PDB entry 6IY6 | X-ray diffraction, 3.60 A resolution | chains D and F of the 6 polymer chains in the assembly

== Chain D ==
Molecule: Aminoacyl tRNA synthase complex-interacting multifunctional protein 2
Source organism: Homo sapiens
UniProtKB: Q13155 (AIMP2_HUMAN); residue numbers follow UniProt; this construct covers 115-320
Amino-acid sequence (215 residues; each row starts with the number of its first residue):
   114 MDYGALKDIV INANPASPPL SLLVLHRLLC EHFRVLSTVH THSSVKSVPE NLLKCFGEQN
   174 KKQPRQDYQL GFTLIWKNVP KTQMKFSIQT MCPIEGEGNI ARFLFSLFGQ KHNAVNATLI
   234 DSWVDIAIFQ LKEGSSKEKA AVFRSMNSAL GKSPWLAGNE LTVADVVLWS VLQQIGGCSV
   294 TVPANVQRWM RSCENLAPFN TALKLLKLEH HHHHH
Not modelled in the structure: 114-116, 171-179, 289-291, 321-328
Sequence notes: initiating methionine (114); expression tag (321-328)
Swiss-Prot annotation at these positions:
  - natural variant: Gly209 (G209S: In a lung cancer cell line)
  - mutagenesis: Glu163 to Asn164 (Reduced interaction with TP53, loss of TP53 activation and loss of proapoptotic activity), Gln172 to Asn173 (Reduced interaction with TP53, loss of TP53 activation and loss of proapoptotic activity), Arg215 (R215A: Nearly abolishes interaction with EPRS1), Asp238 (D238R: Nearly abolishes interaction with EPRS1)
What the authors report for this chain:
  - post-translational modification sites: Ser156 (citing earlier work)

== Chain F ==
Molecule: Bifunctional glutamate/proline--tRNA ligase
Source organism: Homo sapiens
Notes: EC 6.1.1.17, 6.1.1.15
UniProtKB: P07814 (SYEP_HUMAN); residue numbers follow UniProt; this construct covers 1-157
Amino-acid sequence (165 residues; numbered 1 to 165; the number before each row is that of its first residue):
     1 MATLSLTVNS GDPPLGALLA VEHVKDDVSI SVEEGKENIL HVSENVIFTD VNSILRYLAR
    61 VATTAGLYGS NLMEHTEIDH WLEFSATKLS SCDSFTSTIN ELNHCLSLRT YLVGNSLSLA
   121 DLCVWATLKG NAAWQEQLKQ KKAPVHVKRW FGFLEAQLEH HHHHH
Not modelled in the structure: 1-2, 160-165
Sequence notes: expression tag (158-165)

== Interface between chain D and chain F ==
Residue-residue contacts - 42 pairs, chain D then chain F:
  Lys194(D) - Glu83(F)  salt bridge
  Lys194(D) - Thr87(F)  hydrogen bond
  Phe199(D) - Met73(F)  hydrophobic
  Thr203(D) - Met73(F)
  Thr203(D) - Glu77(F)
  Met204(D) - Met73(F)
  Met204(D) - Thr76(F)
  Met204(D) - Glu77(F)
  Met204(D) - Arg109(F)
  Cys205(D) - Glu77(F)  hydrogen bond (backbone-side chain)
  Cys205(D) - Arg109(F)  hydrogen bond
  Pro206(D) - His80(F)
  Ile207(D) - Thr76(F)
  Glu208(D) - His80(F)  hydrogen bond (backbone-side chain)
  Glu208(D) - Glu83(F)
  Glu208(D) - Lys88(F)  salt bridge
  Glu208(D) - Glu101(F)
  Gly209(D) - Glu83(F)
  Asn212(D) - Asp79(F)
  Asn212(D) - His80(F)
  Asn212(D) - Glu83(F)  hydrogen bond
  Arg215(D) - Arg56(F)
  Arg215(D) - Asp79(F)
  Phe216(D) - Leu72(F)
  Phe216(D) - Thr76(F)
  Ser219(D) - Leu72(F)
  Ala227(D) - Tyr57(F)
  Ala227(D) - Arg60(F)
  Val228(D) - Val46(F)  hydrophobic
  Val228(D) - Tyr57(F)  hydrophobic
  Ala230(D) - Arg60(F)
  Thr231(D) - Phe48(F)
  Thr231(D) - Ser53(F)
  Thr231(D) - Tyr57(F)
  Thr231(D) - Arg60(F)  hydrogen bond
  Asp234(D) - Arg56(F)  salt bridge
  Asp234(D) - Arg60(F)  salt bridge
  Asp234(D) - Tyr68(F)
  Ser235(D) - Ser53(F)  hydrogen bond
  Asp238(D) - Asp50(F)
  Asp238(D) - Arg56(F)  salt bridge
  Phe242(D) - Glu83(F)
Other interface residues (no listed pair), chain D (23 interface residues in all): Leu220, Leu232
Other interface residues (no listed pair), chain F (23 interface residues in all): Val61, Trp81, Phe84, Cys105

== In short ==
The chain D/chain F interface involves 23 residues from each chain, with 7 hydrogen bonds and 5 salt bridges.
Polar pairs include Lys194(D)-Glu83(F), Glu208(D)-Lys88(F) and Asp234(D)-Arg56(F). Curated annotation
(UniProt) lists 6 mutagenesis sites on chain D. From the paper: a modification site at Ser156(D).
Chain D is Aminoacyl tRNA synthase complex-interacting multifunctional protein 2 and chain F is Bifunctional
glutamate/proline--tRNA ligase, both from Homo sapiens; the structure, Crystal structure of human cytosolic
aspartyl-tRNA synthetase (DRS) in complex with glutathion-S transferase (GST) domains from ..., was determined
by X-ray diffraction.
